Entry 1QJU (X-ray diffraction, 2.80 A resolution); this record covers chains 3 and 4 of the 4 polymer chains in the assembly.

Chain 3:
Molecule: Protein VP3
Organism: Human rhinovirus 16
Reference sequence: Q82122 (POLG_HRV16); residues 1-238 here correspond to UniProt positions 331-568 (UniProt number = residue number + 330)
Sequence (238 residues; row label = number of the first residue in the row):
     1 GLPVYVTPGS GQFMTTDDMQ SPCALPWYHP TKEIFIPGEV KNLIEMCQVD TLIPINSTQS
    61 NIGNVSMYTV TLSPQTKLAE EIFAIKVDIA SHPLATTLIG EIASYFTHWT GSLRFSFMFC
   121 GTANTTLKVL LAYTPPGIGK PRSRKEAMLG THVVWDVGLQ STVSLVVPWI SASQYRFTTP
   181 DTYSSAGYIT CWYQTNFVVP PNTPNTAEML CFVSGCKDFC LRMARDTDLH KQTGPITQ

Chain 4:
Molecule: Protein VP4
Organism: Human rhinovirus 16
Reference sequence: Q82122 (POLG_HRV16); residues 1-68 here correspond to UniProt positions 2-69 (UniProt number = residue number + 1)
Sequence (68 residues; row label = number of the first residue in the row):
     1 GAQVSRQNVG THSTQNMVSN GSSLNYFNIN YFKDAASSGA SRLDFSQDPS KFTDPVKDVL
    61 EKGIPTLQ
Disordered / not traced: 8-22, 45-68
Covalent attachments: myristic acid (MYR) linked to Gly1

How chain 3 and chain 4 interact:
Pairs across the interface - 17 pairs, chain 3 then chain 4:
  Asp18(3) - Gly39(4)
  Asp18(3) - Ala40(4)  hydrogen bond (side chain-backbone)
  Met19(3) - Gly39(4)
  Gln20(3) - Ile29(4)  hydrogen bond (side chain-backbone)
  Gln20(3) - Asn30(4)
  Gln20(3) - Tyr31(4)  hydrogen bond (side chain-backbone)
  Gln20(3) - Ser37(4)
  Gln20(3) - Ser38(4)
  Gln20(3) - Gly39(4)
  Ser21(3) - Phe32(4)
  Ser21(3) - Ser37(4)  hydrogen bond (backbone-side chain)
  Pro22(3) - Phe32(4)
  Pro22(3) - Ser37(4)
  Cys23(3) - Asp34(4)
  Cys23(3) - Ser37(4)  hydrogen bond (backbone-side chain)
  Pro26(3) - Asp34(4)
  Trp27(3) - Asp34(4)
Also at the interface, not in a pair above, chain 3 (10 interface residues in all): Leu25, Lys41
Also at the interface, not in a pair above, chain 4 (11 interface residues in all): Ala36, Asp44

In short:
10 residues of chain 3 and 11 residues of chain 4 are in contact, with 5 hydrogen bonds. Polar contacts
include Asp18(3)-Ala40(4), Gln20(3)-Ile29(4) and Gln20(3)-Tyr31(4). Covalently linked myristic acid: at
Gly1(4).
Chain 3 is Protein VP3 and chain 4 is Protein VP4, both from Human rhinovirus 16; the structure, Human
rhinovirus 16 coat protein in complex with antiviral compound VP61209, was determined by X-ray diffraction,
deposited together with 1QJX and 1QJY.
